Entry 8AC2 (electron microscopy, 3.70 A resolution); this record covers chains D and E of the 7 polymer chains in the assembly.

== Chain D ==
Molecule: DNA-directed RNA polymerase subunit beta'
Organism: Escherichia coli K-12
Notes: EC 2.7.7.6
Reference sequence: P0A8T8 (RPOC_ECO57); residue numbers follow UniProt; this construct covers 1-1406
Sequence (1406 residues; each row starts with the number of its first residue):
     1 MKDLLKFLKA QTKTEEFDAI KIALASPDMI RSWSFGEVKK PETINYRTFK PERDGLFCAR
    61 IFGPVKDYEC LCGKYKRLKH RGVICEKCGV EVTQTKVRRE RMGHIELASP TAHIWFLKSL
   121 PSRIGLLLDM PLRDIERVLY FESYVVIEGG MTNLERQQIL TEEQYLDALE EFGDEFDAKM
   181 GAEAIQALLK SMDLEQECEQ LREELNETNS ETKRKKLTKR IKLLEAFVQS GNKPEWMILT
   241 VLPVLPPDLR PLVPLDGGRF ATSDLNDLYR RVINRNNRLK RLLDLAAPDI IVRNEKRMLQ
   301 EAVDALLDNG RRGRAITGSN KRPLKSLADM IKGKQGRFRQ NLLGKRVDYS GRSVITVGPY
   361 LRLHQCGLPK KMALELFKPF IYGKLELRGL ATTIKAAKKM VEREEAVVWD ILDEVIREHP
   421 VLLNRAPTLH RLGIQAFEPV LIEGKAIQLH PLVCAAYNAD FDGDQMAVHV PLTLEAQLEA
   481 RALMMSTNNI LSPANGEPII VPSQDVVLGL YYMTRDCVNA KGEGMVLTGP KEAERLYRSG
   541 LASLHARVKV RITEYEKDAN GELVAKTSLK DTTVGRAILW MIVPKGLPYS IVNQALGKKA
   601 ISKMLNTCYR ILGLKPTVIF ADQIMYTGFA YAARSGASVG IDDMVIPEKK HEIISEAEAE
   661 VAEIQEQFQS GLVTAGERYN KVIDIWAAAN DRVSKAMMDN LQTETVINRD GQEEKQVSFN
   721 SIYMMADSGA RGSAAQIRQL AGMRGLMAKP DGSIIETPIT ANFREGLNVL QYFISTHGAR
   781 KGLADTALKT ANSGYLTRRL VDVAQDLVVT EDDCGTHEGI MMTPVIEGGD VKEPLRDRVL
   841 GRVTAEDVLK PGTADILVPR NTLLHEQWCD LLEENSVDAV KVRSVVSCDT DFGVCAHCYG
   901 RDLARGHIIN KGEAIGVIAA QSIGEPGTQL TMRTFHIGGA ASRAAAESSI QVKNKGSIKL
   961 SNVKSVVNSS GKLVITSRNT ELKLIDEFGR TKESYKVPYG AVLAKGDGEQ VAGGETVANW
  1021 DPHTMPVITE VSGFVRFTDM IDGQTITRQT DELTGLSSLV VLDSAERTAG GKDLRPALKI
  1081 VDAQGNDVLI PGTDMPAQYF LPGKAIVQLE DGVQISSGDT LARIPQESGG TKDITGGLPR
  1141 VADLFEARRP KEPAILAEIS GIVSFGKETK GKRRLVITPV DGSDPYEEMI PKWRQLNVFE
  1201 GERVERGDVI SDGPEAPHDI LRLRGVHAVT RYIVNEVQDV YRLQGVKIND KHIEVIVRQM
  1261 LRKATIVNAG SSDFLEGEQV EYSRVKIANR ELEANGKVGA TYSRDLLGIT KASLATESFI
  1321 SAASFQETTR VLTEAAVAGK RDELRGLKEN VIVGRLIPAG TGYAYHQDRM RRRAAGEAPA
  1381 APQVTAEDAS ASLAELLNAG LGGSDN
Unresolved in the structure: 1-15, 934-947, 1023, 1127-1133, 1376-1406
Ion coordination: Zn2+ site 1: Cys70, Cys72, Cys85, Cys88; Mg2+ near Phe461 (its only coordinating residue here); Zn2+ site 2: Cys814, Cys888, Cys895, Cys898
Curated features (UniProtKB/Swiss-Prot):
  - binding site (Zn(2+)): Cys70, Cys72, Cys85, Cys88, Cys814, Cys888, Cys895, Cys898
  - binding site (Mg(2+)): Asp460, Asp462, Asp464
  - modified residue: Lys972 (N6-acetyllysine)

== Chain E ==
Molecule: DNA-directed RNA polymerase subunit omega
Organism: Escherichia coli K-12
Notes: EC 2.7.7.6
Reference sequence: P0A800 (RPOZ_ECOLI); residues 1-91 here = UniProt positions 1-91
Sequence (91 residues; each row starts with the number of its first residue):
     1 MARVTVQDAV EKIGNRFDLV LVAARRARQM QVGGKDPLVP EENDKTTVIA LREIEEGLIN
    61 NQILDVRERQ EQQEQEAAEL QAVTAIAEGR R
Unresolved in the structure: 1, 72-91

== Interface between chain D and chain E ==
Residue-residue contacts (49; chain D residue first):
  His364(D) - Val4(E)
  Val415(D) - Lys45(E)
  Arg417(D) - Asn43(E)  hydrogen bond
  Arg417(D) - Asp44(E)  salt bridge
  Glu418(D) - Asn43(E)
  Glu418(D) - Asp44(E)
  Glu418(D) - Lys45(E)  hydrogen bond (side chain-backbone)
  Glu418(D) - Thr47(E)
  Glu438(D) - Val4(E)
  Thr473(D) - Arg28(E)  hydrogen bond
  Leu474(D) - Ala27(E)  hydrophobic
  Leu474(D) - Arg28(E)
  Leu474(D) - Gln31(E)
  Leu474(D) - Thr46(E)
  Leu474(D) - Thr47(E)
  Glu475(D) - Ala24(E)
  Glu475(D) - Arg28(E)  salt bridge
  Gln477(D) - Thr47(E)  hydrogen bond
  Leu478(D) - Val20(E)
  Leu478(D) - Ala23(E)
  Leu478(D) - Ala24(E)
  Leu478(D) - Thr47(E)
  Glu479(D) - Val20(E)
  Arg481(D) - Arg3(E)  hydrogen bond (side chain-backbone)
  Arg481(D) - Val4(E)
  Arg481(D) - Thr47(E)
  Leu483(D) - Arg16(E)
  Met485(D) - Val4(E)
  Thr487(D) - Val4(E)
  Asn488(D) - Thr5(E)
  Asn488(D) - Val6(E)
  Gly613(D) - Gln7(E)
  Leu614(D) - Thr5(E)
  Leu614(D) - Gln7(E)  hydrogen bond (backbone-side chain)
  Lys615(D) - Arg3(E)
  Lys615(D) - Thr5(E)
  Lys615(D) - Gln7(E)  hydrogen bond (backbone-side chain)
  His907(D) - Val10(E)
  Asn910(D) - Gly14(E)
  Asn910(D) - Asn15(E)  hydrogen bond
  Asn910(D) - Arg16(E)
  Glu913(D) - Phe17(E)
  Gly1360(D) - Phe17(E)
  Thr1361(D) - Phe17(E)
  Thr1361(D) - Val20(E)
  Thr1361(D) - Leu21(E)
  Ala1364(D) - Phe17(E)  hydrophobic
  Ala1364(D) - Leu21(E)
  Tyr1365(D) - Leu21(E)
Other interface residues (no listed pair), chain D (33 interface residues in all): Glu414, Ala482, Leu612, Pro616, Lys911, Ala1359, Asp1368
Other interface residues (no listed pair), chain E (28 interface residues in all): Ala2, Asp8, Asp18, Glu42, Val48, Leu51

== Summary ==
33 residues of chain D face 28 of chain E across their interface; the contacts include 8 hydrogen bonds and 2
salt bridges. Among the polar pairs are Arg417(D)-Asp44(E), Glu475(D)-Arg28(E) and Arg417(D)-Asn43(E).
Chain D is DNA-directed RNA polymerase subunit beta' and chain E is DNA-directed RNA polymerase subunit omega,
both from Escherichia coli K-12; the structure, RNA polymerase- post-terminated, open clamp state, was
determined by electron microscopy (same publication as 8ABY, 8ABZ, 8AC0, 8AC1, 8ACP and 8AD1).
